8RTL - chains A and G of the 8 polymer chains in the assembly; structure by X-ray diffraction, 1.89 A resolution.

[Chain A]
Protein: Arsenite oxidase subunit AioA
Source organism: Alcaligenes faecalis
Notes: EC 1.20.9.1
Reference sequence: Q7SIF4 (AIOA_ALCFA); residues 4-825 here correspond to UniProt positions 5-826 (UniProt number = residue number + 1)
Chain sequence (822 residues; each row starts with the number of its first residue):
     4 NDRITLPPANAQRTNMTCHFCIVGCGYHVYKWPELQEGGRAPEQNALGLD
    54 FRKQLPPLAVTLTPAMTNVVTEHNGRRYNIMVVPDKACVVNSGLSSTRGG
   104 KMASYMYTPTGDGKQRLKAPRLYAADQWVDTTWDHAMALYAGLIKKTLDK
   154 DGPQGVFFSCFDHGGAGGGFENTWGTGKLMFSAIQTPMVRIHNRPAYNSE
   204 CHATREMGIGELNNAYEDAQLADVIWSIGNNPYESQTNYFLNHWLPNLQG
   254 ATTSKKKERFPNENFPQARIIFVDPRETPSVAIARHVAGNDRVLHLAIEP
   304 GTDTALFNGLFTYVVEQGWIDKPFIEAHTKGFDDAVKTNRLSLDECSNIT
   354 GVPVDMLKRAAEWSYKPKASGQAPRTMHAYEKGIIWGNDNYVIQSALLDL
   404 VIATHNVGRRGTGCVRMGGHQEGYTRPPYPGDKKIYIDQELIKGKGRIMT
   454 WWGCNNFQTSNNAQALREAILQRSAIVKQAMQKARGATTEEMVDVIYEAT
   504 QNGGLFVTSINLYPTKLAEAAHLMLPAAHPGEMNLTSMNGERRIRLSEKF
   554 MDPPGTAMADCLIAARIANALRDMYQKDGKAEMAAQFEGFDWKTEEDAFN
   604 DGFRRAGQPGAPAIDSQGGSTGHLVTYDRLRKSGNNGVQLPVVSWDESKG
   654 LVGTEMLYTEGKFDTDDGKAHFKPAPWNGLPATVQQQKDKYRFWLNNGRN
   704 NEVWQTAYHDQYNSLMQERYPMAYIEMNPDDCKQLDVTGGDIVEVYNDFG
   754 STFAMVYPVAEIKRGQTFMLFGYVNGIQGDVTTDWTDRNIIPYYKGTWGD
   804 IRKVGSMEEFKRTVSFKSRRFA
Bound ions: 3Fe-4S cluster Fe: Cys21, Cys24, Cys28; Na+ site 1: Asp129 (shared with 3 residues of chain C); Na+ site 2: Gln467, Ser754, Asp783 (shared with 1 residue of chain C)
Small-molecule neighbours:
  - molybdenum(iv) ion / oxygen atom: Asn196, Glu203, Lys385, Arg419, Gly422, His423, Arg702
  - 3Fe-4S cluster (F3S): Cys21, Phe23, Cys24, Val26, Gly27, Cys28, Tyr30, Ser98, Ser99, Arg101, Gly102, Thr240, Asn241
  - molybdopterin guanosine dinucleotide (MGD; 2-amino-5,6-dimercapto-7-methyl-3,7,8a,9-tetrahydro-8-oxa-1,3,9,10-tetraaza-anthracen-4-one guanosine dinucleotide), molecule 1: Cys24, Arg101, Gly232, Asn233, Asn234, Glu237, Ser238, Gln239, Val276, Asp277, Pro278, Arg279, Thr281, Ile301, Pro303, Gly304, Asp306, Glu384, Lys385, Gly386, Ile387, Gly421, Gly422, His423, Trp697, Asn699, Asn700, Gly701, Arg702, Asn703, Asn704, Glu705, Val706, Trp707, Gln708, Phe771, Phe774, Tyr796, Lys798
  - molybdopterin guanosine dinucleotide (MGD), molecule 2: Ala169, Gly170, His195, Asn196, Lys385, Trp389, His423, Trp455, Gly456, Cys457, Asn458, Asn459, Thr462, Ile513, Asn514, Leu515, Tyr516, Thr518, Ala530, Ala531, His532, Asp563, Asn700, Arg702, Gln708, Thr709, Tyr711, Phe774, Gln781, Gly782, Thr785, Tyr797, Lys798
UniProt features mapped onto this chain:
  - binding site ([3Fe-4S] cluster): Cys21, Cys24, Cys28
  - binding site (substrate): His195, Glu203, Arg419, His423
  - site: Ser99 (Involved in charge transfer)

[Chain G]
Protein: Arsenite oxidase subunit AioA
Source organism: Alcaligenes faecalis
Notes: EC 1.20.9.1
Reference sequence: Q7SIF4 (AIOA_ALCFA); residues 4-825 here correspond to UniProt positions 5-826 (UniProt number = residue number + 1)
Chain sequence (823 residues; numbered 3 to 825; the number before each row is that of its first residue):
     3 ANDRITLPPANAQRTNMTCHFCIVGCGYHVYKWPELQEGGRAPEQNALGL
    53 DFRKQLPPLAVTLTPAMTNVVTEHNGRRYNIMVVPDKACVVNSGLSSTRG
   103 GKMASYMYTPTGDGKQRLKAPRLYAADQWVDTTWDHAMALYAGLIKKTLD
   153 KDGPQGVFFSCFDHGGAGGGFENTWGTGKLMFSAIQTPMVRIHNRPAYNS
   203 ECHATREMGIGELNNAYEDAQLADVIWSIGNNPYESQTNYFLNHWLPNLQ
   253 GATTSKKKERFPNENFPQARIIFVDPRETPSVAIARHVAGNDRVLHLAIE
   303 PGTDTALFNGLFTYVVEQGWIDKPFIEAHTKGFDDAVKTNRLSLDECSNI
   353 TGVPVDMLKRAAEWSYKPKASGQAPRTMHAYEKGIIWGNDNYVIQSALLD
   403 LVIATHNVGRRGTGCVRMGGHQEGYTRPPYPGDKKIYIDQELIKGKGRIM
   453 TWWGCNNFQTSNNAQALREAILQRSAIVKQAMQKARGATTEEMVDVIYEA
   503 TQNGGLFVTSINLYPTKLAEAAHLMLPAAHPGEMNLTSMNGERRIRLSEK
   553 FMDPPGTAMADCLIAARIANALRDMYQKDGKAEMAAQFEGFDWKTEEDAF
   603 NDGFRRAGQPGAPAIDSQGGSTGHLVTYDRLRKSGNNGVQLPVVSWDESK
   653 GLVGTEMLYTEGKFDTDDGKAHFKPAPWNGLPATVQQQKDKYRFWLNNGR
   703 NNEVWQTAYHDQYNSLMQERYPMAYIEMNPDDCKQLDVTGGDIVEVYNDF
   753 GSTFAMVYPVAEIKRGQTFMLFGYVNGIQGDVTTDWTDRNIIPYYKGTWG
   803 DIRKVGSMEEFKRTVSFKSRRFA
Construct notes: expression tag (3)
Bound ions: 3Fe-4S cluster Fe: Cys21, Cys24, Cys28; Na+ site 1: Asp129 (shared with 3 residues of chain E); Na+ site 2: Gln467, Ser754, Asp783 (shared with 1 residue of chain E)
Small-molecule neighbours:
  - molybdenum(iv) ion / oxygen atom: Asn196, Glu203, Lys385, Arg419, Gly422, His423, Arg702
  - 3Fe-4S cluster (F3S): Cys21, Phe23, Cys24, Val26, Gly27, Cys28, Tyr30, Ser98, Ser99, Arg101, Gly102, Thr240, Asn241
  - molybdopterin guanosine dinucleotide (MGD; 2-amino-5,6-dimercapto-7-methyl-3,7,8a,9-tetrahydro-8-oxa-1,3,9,10-tetraaza-anthracen-4-one guanosine dinucleotide), molecule 1: Cys24, Arg101, Gly232, Asn233, Asn234, Glu237, Ser238, Gln239, Val276, Asp277, Pro278, Arg279, Thr281, Ile301, Pro303, Gly304, Asp306, Glu384, Lys385, Gly386, Ile387, Gly421, Gly422, His423, Trp697, Asn699, Asn700, Gly701, Arg702, Asn703, Asn704, Val706, Trp707, Gln708, Phe771, Phe774, Tyr796, Lys798
  - molybdopterin guanosine dinucleotide (MGD), molecule 2: Ala169, Gly170, His195, Asn196, Lys385, Trp389, His423, Trp455, Gly456, Cys457, Asn458, Asn459, Thr462, Ile513, Asn514, Leu515, Tyr516, Thr518, Ala530, Ala531, His532, Asp563, Asn700, Gly701, Arg702, Gln708, Thr709, Tyr711, Phe774, Gln781, Gly782, Thr785, Tyr797, Lys798
UniProt features mapped onto this chain:
  - binding site ([3Fe-4S] cluster): Cys21, Cys24, Cys28
  - binding site (substrate): His195, Glu203, Arg419, His423
  - site: Ser99 (Involved in charge transfer)

[Interface between chain A and chain G]
Pairs across the interface (17; chain A residue first):
  Pro11(A) - Pro264(G)
  Pro11(A) - Asn265(G)
  Ala12(A) - Pro264(G)  hydrogen bond (backbone-backbone)
  Ala12(A) - Asn265(G)  hydrogen bond (backbone-side chain)
  Asn13(A) - Lys260(G)
  Asn13(A) - Phe263(G)
  Asn13(A) - Pro264(G)  hydrogen bond (backbone-backbone)
  Asn13(A) - Glu266(G)  hydrogen bond (side chain-backbone)
  Gln39(A) - Glu261(G)
  Gln39(A) - Pro264(G)
  Glu40(A) - Asn265(G)  hydrogen bond (backbone-side chain)
  Gly41(A) - Asn265(G)
  Gly42(A) - Asn265(G)
  Glu46(A) - Ala372(G)
  Glu46(A) - Ser373(G)
  Gln47(A) - Asn265(G)
  Gln47(A) - Ser373(G)  hydrogen bond (side chain-backbone)
Other interface residues (no listed pair), chain G (11 interface residues in all): Asn267, Phe268, Gln375

[Overview]
The interface between chain A and chain G involves 9 residues on one side and 11 on the other, with 6 hydrogen
bonds. Among the polar pairs are Ala12(A)-Asn265(G), Asn13(A)-Glu266(G) and Glu40(A)-Asn265(G).
Here chain A is Arsenite oxidase subunit AioA and chain G is Arsenite oxidase subunit AioA, both from
Alcaligenes faecalis. Entry 8RTL (Af Aio C65F-C80G) was determined by X-ray diffraction.
